Entry 8ICE (X-ray diffraction, 3.20 A resolution); this record covers chains T and A of the 3 polymer chains in the assembly.

== Chain T ==
Molecule: 8-nt DNA strand
Sequence (8 nucleotides; numbered 1 to 8; the number before each row is that of its first residue):
     1 CATTAGAA

== Chain A ==
Molecule: Protein (DNA polymerase beta (e.c.2.7.7.7))
Organism: Homo sapiens
UniProtKB: P06746 (DPOB_HUMAN); residues 2-335 here correspond to UniProt positions 1-334 (UniProt number = residue number - 1)
Chain sequence (335 residues; row label = number of the first residue in the row):
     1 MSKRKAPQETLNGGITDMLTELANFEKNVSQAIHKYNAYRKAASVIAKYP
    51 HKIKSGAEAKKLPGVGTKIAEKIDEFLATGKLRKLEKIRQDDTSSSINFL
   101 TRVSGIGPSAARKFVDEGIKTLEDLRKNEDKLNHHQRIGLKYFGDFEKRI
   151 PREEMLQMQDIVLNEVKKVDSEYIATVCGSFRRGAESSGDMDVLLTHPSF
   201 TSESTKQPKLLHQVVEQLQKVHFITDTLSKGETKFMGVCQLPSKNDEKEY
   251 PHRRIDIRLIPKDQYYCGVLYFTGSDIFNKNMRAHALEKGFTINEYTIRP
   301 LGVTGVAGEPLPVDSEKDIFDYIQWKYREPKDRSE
Not modelled in the structure: 1-8
Metal / ion sites: Cd2+ site 1 near His-51 (its only coordinating residue here); Na+ site 1 near Leu-62 (its only coordinating residue here); Na+ site 2: Thr-101, Val-103, Ile-106 (shared with 1 residue of chain P); Cd2+ site 2: Asp-190, Asp-192 (together with 2'-deoxyadenosine 5'-triphosphate) (shared with 1 residue of chain P)
Residues lining bound ligands: 2'-deoxyadenosine 5'-triphosphate (DTP): Arg-149, Ser-180, Arg-183, Ser-188, Gly-189, Asp-190, Asp-192
Curated features (UniProtKB/Swiss-Prot):
  - binding site (K(+)): Lys-61
  - binding site (Na(+)): Lys-61

== Chain T / chain A interface ==
Pairs across the interface (9):
  DT3(T) / Thr-233(A)  hydrogen bond to the phosphate
  DT4(T) / Ser-229(A)  phosphate contact
  DT4(T) / Lys-230(A)  phosphate contact
  DT4(T) / Gly-231(A)  phosphate contact
  DT4(T) / Glu-232(A)  hydrogen bond to the phosphate
  DT4(T) / Thr-233(A)  hydrogen bond to the phosphate
  DT4(T) / Lys-234(A)  hydrogen bond to the phosphate
  DA5(T) / Ser-229(A)  phosphate contact
  DA5(T) / Lys-230(A)  hydrogen bond to the phosphate
Also at the interface, not in a pair above, chain T (5 interface residues in all): DA2, DG6
Also at the interface, not in a pair above, chain A (10 interface residues in all): Asn-133, His-134, Leu-228, Tyr-296

== Overview ==
5 residues of chain T and 10 residues of chain A are in contact; the contacts include 5 hydrogen bonds. Among
the polar pairs are DT3(T)/Thr-233(A), DT4(T)/Glu-232(A) and DT4(T)/Thr-233(A). Bound to chain A:
2'-deoxyadenosine 5'-triphosphate.
Here chain T is an 8-nt DNA strand and chain A is Protein (DNA polymerase beta (e.c.2.7.7.7)) (Homo sapiens).
Entry 8ICE (DNA polymerase beta (pol B) (e.c.2.7.7.7) complexed with seven base pairs of DNA; soaked in the
...) was determined by X-ray diffraction together with 1ZQA, 1ZQB, 1ZQC, 1ZQD, 1ZQE, 1ZQG and 28 further
entries from the same study.
